Entry 8U9L (X-ray diffraction, 3.09 A resolution); this record covers chains F and A of the 4 polymer chains in the assembly.

== Chain F ==
Molecule: 20-nt DNA strand
Sequence (20 nucleotides; numbered 1 to 20; the number before each row is that of its first residue):
     1 GAATCGGAAA TTCCCATCAA

== Chain A ==
Name: Transcription factor p65, Proto-oncogene c-Rel chimera
Source organism: Mus musculus
UniProtKB: chimeric construct of Q04207, P15307: residues 2-81 from Q04207 (TF65_MOUSE) positions 19-98 (UniProt number = residue number + 17); residues 82-170 from P15307 positions 88-176 (UniProt number = residue number + 6); residues 177-277 from Q04207 (TF65_MOUSE) positions 191-291 (UniProt number = residue number + 14)
Chain sequence (277 residues; each row starts with the number of its first residue):
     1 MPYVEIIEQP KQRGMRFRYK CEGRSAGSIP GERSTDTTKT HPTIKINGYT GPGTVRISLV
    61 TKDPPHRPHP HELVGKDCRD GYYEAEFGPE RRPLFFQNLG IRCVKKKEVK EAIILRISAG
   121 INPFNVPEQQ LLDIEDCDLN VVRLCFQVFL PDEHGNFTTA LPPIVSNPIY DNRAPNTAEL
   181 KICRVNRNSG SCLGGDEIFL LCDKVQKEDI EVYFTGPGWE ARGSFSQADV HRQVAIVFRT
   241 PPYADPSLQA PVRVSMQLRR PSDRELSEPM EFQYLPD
Unresolved in the structure: 1
Construct notes: initiating methionine (1); conflict Glu111 (Gly117 in P15307), Pro127 (Gly133 in P15307), Leu144 (Cys150 in P15307), Cys145 (Val151 in P15307), Gln147 (Met153 in P15307), Val148 (Phe154 in P15307), His154 (Asp160 in P15307); linker (171-176)
UniProt features mapped onto this chain:
  - modified residue: Cys21 (Cysteine persulfide), Lys204 (N6-acetyllysine), Lys207 (N6-acetyllysine), Thr240 (Phosphothreonine), Ser262 (Phosphoserine), Ser267 (Phosphoserine)
  - cross-link: Lys20 (Glycyl lysine isopeptide (Lys-Gly) (interchain with G-Cter in SUMO3))

== Interface between chain F and chain A ==
Contacting residue pairs (21; chain F residue first):
  DG7(F) with Lys207(A), hydrogen bond to the phosphate; Arg232(A), salt bridge to the phosphate
  DA8(F) with Lys207(A), salt bridge to the phosphate; Arg232(A), phosphate contact; Gln233(A), sugar contact
  DA9(F) with Pro175(A), phosphate contact; Lys204(A), phosphate contact; Gln206(A), hydrogen bond to the phosphate; Gln233(A), hydrogen bond to the phosphate
  DA10(F) with Tyr19(A), sugar contact
  DT11(F) with Tyr19(A), hydrogen bond to the phosphate; Lys105(A), phosphate contact; Lys106(A), hydrogen bond to the phosphate; Arg173(A), base contact
  DT12(F) with Tyr19(A), base contact; Cys21(A), hydrogen bond to the phosphate; Glu22(A), base contact; Lys105(A), salt bridge to the phosphate; Arg173(A), base contact
  DC13(F) with Glu22(A), hydrogen bond to the base
  DC15(F) with Arg24(A), base contact
Other interface residues (no listed pair), chain A (14 interface residues in all): Val230

== Overview ==
8 residues of chain F face 14 of chain A across their interface; the contacts include 7 hydrogen bonds and 3
salt bridges. Among the polar pairs are DC13(F)-Glu22(A), DG7(F)-Lys207(A) and DA9(F)-Gln206(A).
Here chain F is a 20-nt DNA strand and chain A is Transcription factor p65, Proto-oncogene c-Rel chimera (Mus
musculus). Entry 8U9L (Crystal Structure of RelA-cRel chimera complex with DNA) was determined by X-ray
diffraction.
